6UTY - chains AAA and CCC of the 8 polymer chains in the assembly; structure by X-ray diffraction, 4.15 A resolution (low resolution: residue-level contacts below are approximate; hydrogen-bond / salt-bridge calls are withheld).

Chain AAA:
Name: DNA-directed RNA polymerase subunit alpha
Source organism: Escherichia coli
Notes: EC 2.7.7.6
Reference sequence: P0A7Z4 (RPOA_ECOLI); residues 1-235 here = UniProt positions 1-235
Sequence (242 residues; numbered -6 to 235; the number before each row is that of its first residue; numbers below 1 keep their minus sign (Ala-6 is residue -6)):
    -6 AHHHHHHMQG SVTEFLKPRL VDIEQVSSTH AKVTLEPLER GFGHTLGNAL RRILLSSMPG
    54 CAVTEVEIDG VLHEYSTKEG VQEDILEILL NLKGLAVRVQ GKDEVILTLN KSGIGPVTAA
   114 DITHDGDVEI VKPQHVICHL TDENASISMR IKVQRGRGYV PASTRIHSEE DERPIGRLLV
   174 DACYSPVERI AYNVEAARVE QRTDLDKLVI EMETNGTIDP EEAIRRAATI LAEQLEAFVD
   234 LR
Disordered / not traced: -6 to 5
Differences from the reference sequence: expression tag (-6 to 0)
UniProt features mapped onto this chain:
  - region: Glu162 to Glu165 (Required for interaction with Crp at class II promoters)
  - mutagenesis: Arg45 (R45C: In rpoA112; temperature-sensitive, blocks RNA polymerase assembly), Glu162 to Glu165 (5-fold decrease in CRP-class II promoter-dependent transcription), Glu165 (E165K: 5-fold decrease in CRP-class II promoter-dependent transcription), Arg191 (R191C: In rpoA101; temperature-sensitive)

Chain CCC:
Name: DNA-directed RNA polymerase subunit beta
Source organism: Escherichia coli
Notes: EC 2.7.7.6
Reference sequence: P0A8V4 (RPOB_ECO57); residue numbers follow UniProt; this construct covers 1-1342
Sequence (1342 residues; numbered 1 to 1342; the number before each row is that of its first residue):
     1 MVYSYTEKKR IRKDFGKRPQ VLDVPYLLSI QLDSFQKFIE QDPEGQYGLE AAFRSVFPIQ
    61 SYSGNSELQY VSYRLGEPVF DVQECQIRGV TYSAPLRVKL RLVIYEREAP EGTVKDIKEQ
   121 EVYMGEIPLM TDNGTFVING TERVIVSQLH RSPGVFFDSD KGKTHSSGKV LYNARIIPYR
   181 GSWLDFEFDP KDNLFVRIDR RRKLPATIIL RALNYTTEQI LDLFFEKVIF EIRDNKLQME
   241 LVPERLRGET ASFDIEANGK VYVEKGRRIT ARHIRQLEKD DVKLIEVPVE YIAGKVVAKD
   301 YIDESTGELI CAANMELSLD LLAKLSQSGH KRIETLFTND LDHGPYISET LRVDPTNDRL
   361 SALVEIYRMM RPGEPPTREA AESLFENLFF SEDRYDLSAV GRMKFNRSLL REEIEGSGIL
   421 SKDDIIDVMK KLIDIRNGKG EVDDIDHLGN RRIRSVGEMA ENQFRVGLVR VERAVKERLS
   481 LGDLDTLMPQ DMINAKPISA AVKEFFGSSQ LSQFMDQNNP LSEITHKRRI SALGPGGLTR
   541 ERAGFEVRDV HPTHYGRVCP IETPEGPNIG LINSLSVYAQ TNEYGFLETP YRKVTDGVVT
   601 DEIHYLSAIE EGNYVIAQAN SNLDEEGHFV EDLVTCRSKG ESSLFSRDQV DYMDVSTQQV
   661 VSVGASLIPF LEHDDANRAL MGANMQRQAV PTLRADKPLV GTGMERAVAV DSGVTAVAKR
   721 GGVVQYVDAS RIVIKVNEDE MYPGEAGIDI YNLTKYTRSN QNTCINQMPC VSLGEPVERG
   781 DVLADGPSTD LGELALGQNM RVAFMPWNGY NFEDSILVSE RVVQEDRFTT IHIQELACVS
   841 RDTKLGPEEI TADIPNVGEA ALSKLDESGI VYIGAEVTGG DILVGKVTPK GETQLTPEEK
   901 LLRAIFGEKA SDVKDSSLRV PNGVSGTVID VQVFTRDGVE KDKRALEIEE MQLKQAKKDL
   961 SEELQILEAG LFSRIRAVLV AGGVEAEKLD KLPRDRWLEL GLTDEEKQNQ LEQLAEQYDE
  1021 LKHEFEKKLE AKRRKITQGD DLAPGVLKIV KVYLAVKRRI QPGDKMAGRH GNKGVISKIN
  1081 PIEDMPYDEN GTPVDIVLNP LGVPSRMNIG QILETHLGMA AKGIGDKINA MLKQQQEVAK
  1141 LREFIQRAYD LGADVRQKVD LSTFSDEEVM RLAENLRKGM PIATPVFDGA KEAEIKELLK
  1201 LGDLPTSGQI RLYDGRTGEQ FERPVTVGYM YMLKLNHLVD DKMHARSTGS YSLVTQQPLG
  1261 GKAQFGGQRF GEMEVWALEA YGAAYTLQEM LTVKSDDVNG RTKMYKNIVD GNHQMEPGMP
  1321 ESFNVLLKEI RSLGINIELE DE
Disordered / not traced: 1-2
UniProt features mapped onto this chain:
  - modified residue (N6-acetyllysine): Lys1022, Lys1200

How chain AAA and chain CCC interact:
Pairs across the interface (62):
  His37(AAA) with Gly1218(CCC)
  Asn41(AAA) with Gly1215(CCC); Arg1216(CCC); Thr1217(CCC)
  Arg44(AAA) with Glu1083(CCC); Tyr1087(CCC); Gly1215(CCC)
  Arg45(AAA) with Glu1083(CCC); Asp1084(CCC); Gly1215(CCC); Arg1216(CCC)
  Ser49(AAA) with Glu1083(CCC)
  Leu65(AAA) with Ile873(CCC); Gly874(CCC)
  His66(AAA) with Gly874(CCC); Thr927(CCC); Val928(CCC); Ile929(CCC)
  Tyr68(AAA) with Tyr756(CCC); Thr927(CCC); Ala1055(CCC); Lys1057(CCC)
  Thr70(AAA) with Ala729(CCC)
  Glu72(AAA) with Tyr726(CCC); Asp728(CCC)
  Gly73(AAA) with Tyr726(CCC); Asp728(CCC)
  Val74(AAA) with Asp728(CCC); Ala729(CCC)
  Gln75(AAA) with Val727(CCC); Pro769(CCC); Val771(CCC); Ser772(CCC); Leu773(CCC)
  Asp77(AAA) with Ala729(CCC); Lys755(CCC); Tyr756(CCC); Asn766(CCC); Met768(CCC)
  Leu83(AAA) with Arg694(CCC)
  Lys86(AAA) with Asp826(CCC)
  Thr134(AAA) with Val727(CCC); Leu773(CCC)
  Asp135(AAA) with Tyr726(CCC)
  Tyr152(AAA) with Gln824(CCC); Asp826(CCC)
  Ser156(AAA) with Arg1059(CCC)
  Ile159(AAA) with Glu876(CCC)
  Arg166(AAA) with Ser863(CCC); Lys864(CCC)
  Ile168(AAA) with Gly874(CCC); Ala875(CCC)
  Asp174(AAA) with Asp826(CCC); Lys1057(CCC)
  Glu181(AAA) with Arg821(CCC)
  Arg182(AAA) with Asn1090(CCC); Thr1092(CCC)
  Ala184(AAA) with Asn1090(CCC); Gly1091(CCC)
  Tyr185(AAA) with Tyr1087(CCC); Gly1218(CCC)
  Asn186(AAA) with Glu1089(CCC)
Also at the interface, not in a pair above, chain AAA (38 interface residues in all): Leu48, Lys71, Leu79, Glu80, Pro154, Ala155, Glu163, Glu204, Glu206
Also at the interface, not in a pair above, chain CCC (49 interface residues in all): Leu693, Ser730, Val823, Ile831, Ala860, Tyr872, Ile1082, Lys1133, Tyr1213, Glu1219

Summary:
The interface between chain AAA and chain CCC involves 38 residues on one side and 49 on the other. Curated
annotation (UniProt) lists 6 mutagenesis sites on chain AAA.
Here chain AAA is DNA-directed RNA polymerase subunit alpha and chain CCC is DNA-directed RNA polymerase
subunit beta, both from Escherichia coli. Entry 6UTY (E. coli sigma-S transcription initiation complex with a
mismatching CTP ("Old" crystal soaked with CTP for ...) was determined by X-ray diffraction together with
6UTV, 6UTW, 6UTX, 6UTZ, 6UU0, 6UU1 and 11 further entries from the same study.
